PDB entry 3UWA | X-ray diffraction, 1.95 A resolution | chain A

# Chain A
Molecule: RIIA-RIIB membrane-associated protein
From: Synechococcus phage S-SSM7
UniProtKB: E3SLL2 (E3SLL2_9CAUD); residues 26-153 here correspond to UniProt positions 1-128 (UniProt number = residue number - 25)
Chain sequence (154 residues; row label = number of the first residue in the row; numbering starts at 0):
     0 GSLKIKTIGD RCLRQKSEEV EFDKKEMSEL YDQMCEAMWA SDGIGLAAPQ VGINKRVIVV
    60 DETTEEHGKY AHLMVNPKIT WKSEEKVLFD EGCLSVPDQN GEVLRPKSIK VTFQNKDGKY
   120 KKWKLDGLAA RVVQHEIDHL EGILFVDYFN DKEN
Disordered / not traced: 0, 149-153
Modified residues: Mse-26, Mse-33, Mse-37, Mse-73 (selenomethionine; parent Met)
Construct notes: expression tag (0-25)
Reported in the primary citation:
  - specificity-determining residues: Asn-99

# In short
The paper reports the specificity determinant Asn-99.
Chain A is RIIA-RIIB membrane-associated protein (Synechococcus phage S-SSM7); the structure, Crystal
structure of a probable peptide deformylase from synechococcus phage S-SSM7, was determined by X-ray
diffraction (same publication as 4DR8, 4DR9 and 3UWB).
